PDB entry 1TX3 | X-ray diffraction, 2.50 A resolution | chains E and B of the 6 polymer chains in the assembly

[Chain E]
Molecule: 13-nt DNA strand
Sequence (13 nucleotides; each row starts with the number of its first residue):
     1 GCCGGTCGACCGG
Bound ions: Na+: DG8 (shared with Asp127(B), Ile142(B) of chain B)

[Chain B]
Molecule: Type II restriction enzyme HindII
Source organism: Haemophilus influenzae
Notes: EC 3.1.21.4
Reference sequence: P44413 (T2D2_HAEIN); residues 2-258 here correspond to UniProt positions 1-257 (UniProt number = residue number - 1)
Sequence (257 residues; row label = number of the first residue in the row):
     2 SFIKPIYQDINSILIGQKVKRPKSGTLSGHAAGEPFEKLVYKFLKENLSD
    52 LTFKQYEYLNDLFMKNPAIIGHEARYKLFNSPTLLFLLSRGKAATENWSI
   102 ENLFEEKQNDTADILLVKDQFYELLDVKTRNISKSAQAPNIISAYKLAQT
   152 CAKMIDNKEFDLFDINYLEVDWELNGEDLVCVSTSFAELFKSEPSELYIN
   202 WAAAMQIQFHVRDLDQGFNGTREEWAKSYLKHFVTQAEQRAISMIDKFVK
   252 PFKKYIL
Unresolved in the structure: 25-26, 258
Construct notes: conflict Asn67 (Lys66 in P44413)
Bound ions: Na+: Asp127, Ile142 (shared with DG8(E) of chain E)

[Chain E / chain B interface]
Residue-residue contacts - 40 pairs, chain E then chain B:
  DG5(E) - Tyr146(B)  phosphate contact
  DG5(E) - Met206(B)  phosphate contact
  DT6(E) - Asn110(B)  sugar contact
  DT6(E) - Ser144(B)  hydrogen bond to the phosphate
  DT6(E) - Tyr146(B)  phosphate contact
  DT6(E) - Lys147(B)  hydrogen bond to the phosphate
  DT6(E) - Ala205(B)  base contact
  DT6(E) - Met206(B)  phosphate contact
  DT6(E) - Gln207(B)  sugar contact
  DC7(E) - Gln109(B)  hydrogen bond to the base
  DC7(E) - Asn110(B)  sugar contact
  DC7(E) - Asp111(B)  sugar contact
  DC7(E) - Thr112(B)  phosphate contact
  DC7(E) - Asn141(B)  base contact
  DC7(E) - Ile143(B)  phosphate contact
  DC7(E) - Ser144(B)  hydrogen bond to the phosphate
  DC7(E) - Lys147(B)  salt bridge to the phosphate
  DC7(E) - Gln207(B)  hydrogen bond to the phosphate
  DG8(E) - His31(B)  base contact
  DG8(E) - Asp114(B)  phosphate contact
  DG8(E) - Asp127(B)  phosphate contact
  DG8(E) - Lys129(B)  phosphate contact
  DG8(E) - Asn141(B)  hydrogen bond to the base
  DA9(E) - Lys129(B)  phosphate contact
  DA9(E) - Thr130(B)  hydrogen bond to the phosphate
  DA9(E) - Pro140(B)  base contact
  DA9(E) - Asn141(B)  hydrogen bond to the base
  DA9(E) - Ala204(B)  base contact
  DA9(E) - Gln209(B)  base contact
  DC10(E) - Thr130(B)  phosphate contact
  DC10(E) - Arg131(B)  phosphate contact
  DC10(E) - Asn132(B)  hydrogen bond to the phosphate
  DC10(E) - Ala137(B)  sugar contact
  DC10(E) - Gln138(B)  base contact
  DC10(E) - Ala139(B)  hydrogen bond to the base
  DC10(E) - Gln209(B)  base contact
  DC11(E) - Lys135(B)  salt bridge to the phosphate
  DC11(E) - Ser136(B)  base contact
  DC11(E) - Ala137(B)  base contact
  DC11(E) - Gln138(B)  base contact
Other interface residues (no listed pair), chain B (32 interface residues in all): Ser29, Gly30, Val128, Ile142, Trp173

[Overview]
Chain E and chain B form an interface of 7 and 32 residues respectively; the contacts include 10 hydrogen
bonds and 2 salt bridges. Polar pairs include DC7(E)-Gln109(B), DG8(E)-Asn141(B) and DA9(E)-Asn141(B). The Na+
site is built by Asp127(B), Ile142(B) and DG8(E).
Chain E is a 13-nt DNA strand and chain B is Type II restriction enzyme HindII (Haemophilus influenzae); the
structure, Hincii bound to cognate DNA, was determined by X-ray diffraction.
